5FVM - chains A and B of the 4 polymer chains in the assembly; structure by electron microscopy, 6.70 A resolution (low resolution: residue-level contacts below are approximate; hydrogen-bond / salt-bridge calls are withheld).

Chain A (and B):
Name: Serine/threonine-protein kinase TOR2
Source organism: Kluyveromyces marxianus
Notes: chain B of this document is another copy of the same molecule, construct and numbering; everything in this record applies to it too
Reference sequence: A0A090BKR7 (A0A090BKR7_KLUMA); aligned to UniProt positions 8-2456 over residues 2-2450 (the alignment contains insertions or deletions, so no single offset holds)
Sequence (2471 residues; row label = number of the first residue in the row; numbers below 1 keep their minus sign (Glu-20 is residue -20)):
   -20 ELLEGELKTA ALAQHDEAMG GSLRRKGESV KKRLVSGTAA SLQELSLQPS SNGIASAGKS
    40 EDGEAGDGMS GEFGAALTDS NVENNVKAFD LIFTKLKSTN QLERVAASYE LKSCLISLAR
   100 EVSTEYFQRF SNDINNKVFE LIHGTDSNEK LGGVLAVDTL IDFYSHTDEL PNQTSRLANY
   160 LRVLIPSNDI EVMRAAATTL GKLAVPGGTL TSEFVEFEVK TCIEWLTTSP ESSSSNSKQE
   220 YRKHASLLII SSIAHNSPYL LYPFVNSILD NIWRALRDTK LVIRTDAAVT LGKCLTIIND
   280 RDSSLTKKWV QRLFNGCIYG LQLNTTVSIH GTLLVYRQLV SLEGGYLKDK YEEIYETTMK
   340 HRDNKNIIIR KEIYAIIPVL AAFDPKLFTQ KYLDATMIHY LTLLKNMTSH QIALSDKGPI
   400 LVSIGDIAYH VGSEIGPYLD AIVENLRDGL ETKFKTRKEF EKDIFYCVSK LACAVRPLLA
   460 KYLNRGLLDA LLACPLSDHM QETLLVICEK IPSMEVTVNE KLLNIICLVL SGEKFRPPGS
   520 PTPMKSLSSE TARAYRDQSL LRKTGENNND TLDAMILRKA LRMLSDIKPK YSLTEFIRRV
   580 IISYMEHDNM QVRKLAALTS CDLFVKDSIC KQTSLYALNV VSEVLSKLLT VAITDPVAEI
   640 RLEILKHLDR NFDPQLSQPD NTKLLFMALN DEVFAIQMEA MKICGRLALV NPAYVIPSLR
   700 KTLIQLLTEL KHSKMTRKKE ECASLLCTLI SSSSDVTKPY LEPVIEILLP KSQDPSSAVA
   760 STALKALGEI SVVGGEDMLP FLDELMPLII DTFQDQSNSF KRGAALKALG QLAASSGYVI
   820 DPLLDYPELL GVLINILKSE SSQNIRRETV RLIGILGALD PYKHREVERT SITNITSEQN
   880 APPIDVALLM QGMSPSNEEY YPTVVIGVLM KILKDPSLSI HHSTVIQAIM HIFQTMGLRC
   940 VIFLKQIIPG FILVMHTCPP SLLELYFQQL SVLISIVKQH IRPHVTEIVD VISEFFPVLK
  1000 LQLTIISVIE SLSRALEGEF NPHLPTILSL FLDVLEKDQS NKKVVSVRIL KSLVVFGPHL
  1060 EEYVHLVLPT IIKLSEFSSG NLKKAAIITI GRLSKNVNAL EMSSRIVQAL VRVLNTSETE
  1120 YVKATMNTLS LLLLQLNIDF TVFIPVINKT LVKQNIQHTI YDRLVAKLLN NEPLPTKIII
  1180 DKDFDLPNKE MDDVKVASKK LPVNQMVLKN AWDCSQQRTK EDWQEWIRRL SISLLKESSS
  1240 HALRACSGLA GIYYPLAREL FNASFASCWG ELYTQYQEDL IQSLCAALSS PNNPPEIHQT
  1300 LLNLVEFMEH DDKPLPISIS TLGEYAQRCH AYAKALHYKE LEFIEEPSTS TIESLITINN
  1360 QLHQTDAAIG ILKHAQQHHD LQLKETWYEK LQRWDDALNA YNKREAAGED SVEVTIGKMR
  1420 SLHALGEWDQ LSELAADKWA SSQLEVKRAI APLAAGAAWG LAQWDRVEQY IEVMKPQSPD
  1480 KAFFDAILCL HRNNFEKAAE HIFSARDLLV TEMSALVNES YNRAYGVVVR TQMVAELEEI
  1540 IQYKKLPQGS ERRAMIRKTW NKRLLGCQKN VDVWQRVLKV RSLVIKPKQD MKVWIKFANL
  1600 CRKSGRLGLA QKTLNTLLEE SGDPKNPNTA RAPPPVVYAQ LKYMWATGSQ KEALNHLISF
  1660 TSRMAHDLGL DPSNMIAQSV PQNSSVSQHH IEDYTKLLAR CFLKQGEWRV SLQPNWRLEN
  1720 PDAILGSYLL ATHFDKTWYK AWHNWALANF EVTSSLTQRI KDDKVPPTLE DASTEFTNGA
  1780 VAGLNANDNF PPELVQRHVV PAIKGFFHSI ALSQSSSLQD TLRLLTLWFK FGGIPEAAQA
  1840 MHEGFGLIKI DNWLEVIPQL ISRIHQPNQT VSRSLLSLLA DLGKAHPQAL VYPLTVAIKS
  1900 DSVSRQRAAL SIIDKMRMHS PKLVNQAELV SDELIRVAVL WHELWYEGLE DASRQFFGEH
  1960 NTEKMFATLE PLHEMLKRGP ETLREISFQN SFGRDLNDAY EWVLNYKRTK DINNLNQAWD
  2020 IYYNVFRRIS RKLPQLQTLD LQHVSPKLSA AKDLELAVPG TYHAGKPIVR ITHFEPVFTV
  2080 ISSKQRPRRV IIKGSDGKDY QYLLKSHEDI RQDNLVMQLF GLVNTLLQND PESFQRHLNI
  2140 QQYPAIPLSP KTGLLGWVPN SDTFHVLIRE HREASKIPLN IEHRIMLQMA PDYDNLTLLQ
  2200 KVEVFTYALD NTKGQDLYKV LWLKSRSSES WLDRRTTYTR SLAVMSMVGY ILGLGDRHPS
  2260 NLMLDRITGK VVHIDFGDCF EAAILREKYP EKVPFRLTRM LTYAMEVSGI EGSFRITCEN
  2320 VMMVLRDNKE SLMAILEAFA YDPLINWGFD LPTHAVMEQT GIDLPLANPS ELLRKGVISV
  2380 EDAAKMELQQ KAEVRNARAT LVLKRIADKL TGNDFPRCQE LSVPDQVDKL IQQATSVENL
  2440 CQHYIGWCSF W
Disordered / not traced: -20 to 63, 76-78, 98-100, 123-124, 142-147, 165-167, 185-188, 207-217, 232-240, 257-258, 276-281, 297-307, 323-325, 343-344, 362, 384-392, 410-413, 438-439, 470-475, 491, 545-549, 606-612, 650-654, 688-693, 750-755, 816-824, 837-840, 867-883, 892-896, 915-917, 936-941, 956-957, 993-1001, 1036-1039, 1075-1077, 1096, 1115-1116, 1151-1157, 1232-1235, 1266-1273, 1290-1298, 1406-1411, 1442-1443, 1516-1519, 1568, 1619-1630, 1670-1686, 1768-1782, 1814, 2449-2450
Differences from the reference sequence: expression tag (-20 to 1); conflict Ala34 (Thr40 in A0A090BKR), Ala44 (Pro51 in A0A090BKR), Met48 (Ile55 in A0A090BKR), Asp125 (Glu132 in A0A090BKR), Arg557 (Thr564 in A0A090BKR), Leu998 (Val1005 in A0A090BKR), Val1063 (Ala1070 in A0A090BKR)
From the paper describing this entry:
  - conformationally variable residues (helix shift): Glu1495 to Leu1545

How chain A and chain B interact:
Residue-residue contacts (10):
  Ile643(A) - Leu1099(B)
  Ile643(A) - Glu1100(B)
  His646(A) - Glu1100(B)
  Leu647(A) - Glu1100(B)
  Ile682(A) - Tyr1062(B)
  Tyr1062(A) - Ile682(B)
  Leu1099(A) - Ile643(B)
  Glu1100(A) - Ile643(B)
  Glu1100(A) - His646(B)
  Glu1100(A) - Leu647(B)
Interface residues without a listed pair, chain A (9 interface residues in all): Met1101, Arg1104
Interface residues without a listed pair, chain B (9 interface residues in all): Met1101, Arg1104

In short:
Chain A and chain B each contribute 9 residues to their interface. From the paper: conformational variability
at Glu1495(A).
Both chains are Serine/threonine-protein kinase TOR2 (Kluyveromyces marxianus). Entry 5FVM (Cryo electron
microscopy of a complex of Tor and Lst8) was determined by electron microscopy.
